PDB entry 7WFD | electron microscopy, 3.25 A resolution | chains AB and AG of the 16 polymer chains in the assembly

# Chain AB
Name: Photosystem I P700 chlorophyll a apoprotein A2
Organism: Arabidopsis thaliana
Notes: EC 1.97.1.12
Reference sequence: P56767 (PSAB_ARATH); residues 1-734 here = UniProt positions 1-734
Amino-acid sequence (734 residues; each row starts with the number of its first residue):
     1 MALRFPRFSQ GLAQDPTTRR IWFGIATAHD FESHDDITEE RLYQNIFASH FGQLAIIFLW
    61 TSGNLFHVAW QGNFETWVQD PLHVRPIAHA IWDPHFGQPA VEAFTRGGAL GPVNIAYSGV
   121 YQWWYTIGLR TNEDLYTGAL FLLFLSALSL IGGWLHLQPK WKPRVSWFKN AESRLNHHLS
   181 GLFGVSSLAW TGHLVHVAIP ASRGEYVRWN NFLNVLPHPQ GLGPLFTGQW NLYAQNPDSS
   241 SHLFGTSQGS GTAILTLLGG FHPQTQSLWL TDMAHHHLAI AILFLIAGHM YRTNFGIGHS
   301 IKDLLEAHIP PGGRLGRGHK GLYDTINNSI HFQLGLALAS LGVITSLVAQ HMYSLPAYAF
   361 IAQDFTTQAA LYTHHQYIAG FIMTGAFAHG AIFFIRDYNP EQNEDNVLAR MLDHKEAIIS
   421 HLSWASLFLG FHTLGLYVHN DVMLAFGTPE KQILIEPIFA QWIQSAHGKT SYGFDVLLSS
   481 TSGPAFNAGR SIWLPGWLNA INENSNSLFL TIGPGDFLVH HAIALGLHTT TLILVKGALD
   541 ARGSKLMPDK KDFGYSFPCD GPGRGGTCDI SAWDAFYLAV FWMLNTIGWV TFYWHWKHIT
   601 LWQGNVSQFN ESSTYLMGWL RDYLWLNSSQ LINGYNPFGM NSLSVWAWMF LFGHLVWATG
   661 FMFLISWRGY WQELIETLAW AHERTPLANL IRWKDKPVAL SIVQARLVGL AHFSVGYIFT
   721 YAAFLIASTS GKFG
Metal / ion sites: chlorophyll a Mg site 1 near Q53 (its only coordinating residue here); chlorophyll a Mg site 2 near D93 (its only coordinating residue here); 4Fe-4S cluster Fe: C559, C568 (shared with 2 residues of chain AA)
Ligand contacts:
  - beta-carotene (BCR), molecule 1: F5, I21, I25, I691
  - beta-carotene (BCR), molecule 2: L54, I57, F58, W60, G181, L182, V185, S186, L188
  - beta-carotene (BCR), molecule 3: T61, L65, W123, W124, I127, L129, G138, F141, L142, L145, W209, L213
  - beta-carotene (BCR), molecule 4: L188, L222, L225, F226, L278, I282, L285, H289, I297
  - beta-carotene (BCR), molecule 5: H331, F332, G335, L336, A339, V343, M383, A386, F387, G390, F393, F394, A538
  - beta-carotene (BCR), molecule 6: F387, M411, I418, V535, L539
  - beta-carotene (BCR), molecule 7: L434, G435, V438
  - beta-carotene (BCR), molecule 8: V645, W648, M649, F652, W671, L674, I675, L678, F719
  - beta-carotene (BCR), molecule 9: T685, P686, L687
  - chlorophyll a (CLA), molecule 1: F5, F8, G24, I25, A28, H29, F31, S49, G52, Q53, I56
  - chlorophyll a (CLA), molecule 2: T18, I21, W22, I675, L678, A679, H682, I691, R692, W693, K694, D695, P697, V698, L700
  - chlorophyll a (CLA), molecule 3: I21, W22, I25
  - chlorophyll a (CLA), molecule 4: W22, F652, L655, V656, T659, M662, F663, L700, V708, A711, H712, V715
  - chlorophyll a (CLA), molecule 5: I25, A26, T27, H29, D30, H331, L334, L338, F381, I382, T384, G385, A388, H389, I392, R396, Y555, W573, F576, L707, A711
  - chlorophyll a (CLA), molecule 6: H29, F31, Y43, I46, S49, H50, Q53, L54, I57, F168, R174, H178, L182, F183, I330, H331, Q333, L334, A337, L338, L341
  - chlorophyll a (CLA), molecule 7: H29, Q53, I56, I57, W60, L338, L341, I378, F381, I382
  - chlorophyll a (CLA), molecule 8: F47, F51, L148, I151, G152, L155, H156, W161, P163, W167
  - chlorophyll a (CLA), molecule 9: F47, H50, F51, L54, W123, W167, F168, N170, S173, R174, H177, H178, G181, L182, F183, I344, Y358
  - chlorophyll a (CLA), molecule 10: F51, L54, F58, I127, L129, D134, T137, G138, F141, F144, L145, L148, S149, S186, A189, W190, G192, H193, H196, V197, V207, R208, W209, F212
  - chlorophyll a (CLA), molecule 11: I56, W60, N64, H67, V68, A88, H89, N114, I115, A116, Y117, S118, V120, V645, W646, M649, F719
  - chlorophyll a (CLA), molecule 12: I57, F58, W60, T61, S118, G119, V120, W123, V185, S186, A189, L341, I344, T345, V348, M352, Y358, I361, L371, H374, H375, I378, I382
  - chlorophyll a (CLA), molecule 13: L59, W60, S62, G63, F66, H67, W70, Q71, H89, A90, I91, W92, L143
  - chlorophyll a (CLA), molecule 14: W60, N64, Y117, S118, V120, A370, L371, T373, H374, Y377, I378, F381, W646, M649, F652, V715, I718, F719, Y721, A722, L725, I726
  - chlorophyll a (CLA), molecule 15: H89, A90, I91, W92, D93, P94, H95, F96, F104, N114, S644, V645, W648
  - chlorophyll a (CLA), molecule 16: W123, T126, I127, L182, F183, S186, S187, W190, L194, L270, M273, H276, H277, I280, F284, I344, L347, V348, H351, M352, A357, Y358
  - chlorophyll a (CLA), molecule 17: W167, N170, S173, H177, T293, N294, F295
  - chlorophyll a (CLA), molecule 18: A171, R174, L175, H178, L179, F183, F284, I301, L305, Y323, I326, N327, L336, A337, S340, L341, I344
  - chlorophyll a (CLA), molecule 19: L175, L179, F183, L283, F284, I286, A287, M290, Y291, I301, L304
  - chlorophyll a (CLA), molecule 20: N176, H177, S180, G181, V185, L285, H289, M290, Y291, T293, F295, I297
  - chlorophyll a (CLA), molecule 21: L188, A189, T191, G192, V195, H196, F212, L213, V215, L216, P217, H218, G221, L222, L225, Y233, I254, L255, L278
  - chlorophyll a (CLA), molecule 22: L225, W230, N231, Y233, A234, L255, L257, H275, L278, A279, I282, I286, I492, W493
  - chlorophyll a (CLA), molecule 23: L257, G259, G260, L268, D272, M273, H275, H276, A279, I280, L283, H351, L355, W493, W497
  - chlorophyll a (CLA), molecule 24: I286, A287, H289, M290, I297, G298, H299
  - chlorophyll a (CLA), molecule 25: I286, M290, H299, D303, L304, A307, H308
  - chlorophyll a (CLA), molecule 26: L304, L305, H308, L315, H319, L322, I326, F332, V407, L408, M411
  - chlorophyll a (CLA), molecule 27: A307, H308, I309, P310, P311, R314, L315
  - chlorophyll a (CLA), molecule 28: R314, L315, G316, V407, R410, M411, D413, H414, A417, I418, H421
  - chlorophyll a (CLA), molecule 29: S340, V343, I344, L347, Q350, H351, Y353, S354, L355, L508, F509
  - chlorophyll a (CLA), molecule 30: V343, S346, L347, Q350, Q376, G380, M383, F387, L527, T530, T531, L534, M583, T586, I587
  - chlorophyll a (CLA), molecule 31: Q350, Y353, Y372, Q376, F459, A460, W462, I463, Q464, F509, L510, I512, H520, I523, L527, V590, Y593, W594, K597
  - chlorophyll a (CLA), molecule 32: Y377, T433, L434, Y437, V519, A522, L525, N585, W589, F592, L616, W619, L624, S628, I632, F650, G653, H654, W657, F713, Y717, T720, Y721, F724
  - chlorophyll a (CLA), molecule 33: A417, H421, W424
  - chlorophyll a (CLA), molecule 34: I418, H421, L422, W424, A425, A524, L527, H528, T531
  - chlorophyll a (CLA), molecule 35: S420, H421, S423, W424, L427, F431
  - chlorophyll a (CLA), molecule 36: S423, S426, L427, G430, F431, L434, L525, T529, L532, I533, L578, F581, W582
  - chlorophyll a (CLA), molecule 37: W424, L427, F428, F431, H432
  - chlorophyll a (CLA), molecule 38: W424, A425, F428, L429, I455, E456, P457, I458, F459, A460, I512, D516, F517, H520, H521, A524, H528
  - chlorophyll a (CLA), molecule 39: F431, H432, G435, L436, V438, H439, V442, M443, F446, K451, I453
  - chlorophyll a (CLA), molecule 40: L434, V438, D441, V442, L525, F581, W582, N585, W589, L616, L620, W657, F713, Y717
  - chlorophyll a (CLA), molecule 41: I458, F459, W462, F474
  - chlorophyll a (CLA), molecule 42: W462, I463, A466, H467, L477, L478, A485, W493, L494, W497, F509
  - chlorophyll a (CLA), molecule 43: L477, P484, A485, A488, G489, I492, W493
  - chlorophyll a (CLA), molecule 44: L620, L624, W625, W657
  - chlorophyll a (CLA), molecule 45: Y635, W648, L651, F652, H654, L655, W657, A658, F661
  - chlorophyll a (CLA), molecule 46: L655, A658, T659, F661, M662, I665, S666, Y670, W671, L674
  - chlorophyll a (CLA), molecule 47: L678, A681, H682, T685, A688, I691
  - chlorophyll a (CLA), molecule 48: W680, A681, R684, T685, P686
  - chlorophyll a (CLA), molecule 49: P686, L687, A688, L690, I691
  - dodecyl-alpha-D-maltoside (LMU): G473, F474, D475
  - phylloquinone (PQN): W22, I25, M662, F663, S666, W667, R668, W671, I675, V698, A699, L700, S701, A705
  - 4Fe-4S cluster (SF4): C559, G561, P562, C568, W667, I702, R706
UniProt features mapped onto this chain:
  - binding site ([4Fe-4S] cluster): C559, C568
  - binding site (chlorophyll a): H654, M662, Y670
  - binding site (phylloquinone): W671

# Chain AG
Name: Photosystem I reaction center subunit V, chloroplastic
Organism: Arabidopsis thaliana
Reference sequence: Q9S7N7 (PSAG_ARATH); residues 1-160 here = UniProt positions 1-160
Amino-acid sequence (160 residues; each row starts with the number of its first residue):
     1 MATSASALLS PTTFSTAISH KNPNSISFHG LRPLRLGGSS SALPKLSTTG RKSSSAVVRA
    61 ELSPSIVISL STGLSLFLGR FVFFNFQREN VAKQGLPEQN GKTHFEAGDD RAKEYVSLLK
   121 SNDPIGFNIV DVLAWGSIGH IVAYYILATS SNGYDPSFFG
Unresolved in the structure: 1-61, 160
Metal / ion sites: chlorophyll a Mg near D123 (its only coordinating residue here)
Ligand contacts:
  - beta-carotene (BCR), molecule 1: T72, L76, V132, L133, G136, S137, H140, I141, Y144
  - beta-carotene (BCR), molecule 2: Q87, A134, W135, S137, I138, I141
  - chlorophyll a (CLA), molecule 1: P64, S65, I68, S69, H140, Y144
  - chlorophyll a (CLA), molecule 2: L76, R80, F81, S121, N122, D123, P124, F127, N128, I129, V132
  - chlorophyll a (CLA), molecule 3: F83, F86, Q87, N90, V91, Q94, W135
  - chlorophyll a (CLA), molecule 4: F86, K93, Q94, I138, V142, Y145
  - chlorophyll a (CLA), molecule 5: D109, R111, Y115
  - chlorophyll a (CLA), molecule 6: L118, I129, V130, L133, A134, S137
  - chlorophyll a (CLA), molecule 7: I141, Y145, A148, T149, N152
  - chlorophyll a (CLA), molecule 8: Y145, T149, N152, Y154, P156, F158

# Interface between chain AB and chain AG
Pairs across the interface (69):
  R164(AB) with D109(AG); D110(AG), salt bridge
  S166(AB) with Q99(AG); A107(AG); G108(AG); D109(AG), hydrogen bond (side chain-backbone)
  W167(AB) with D109(AG); R111(AG)
  K169(AB) with Q99(AG); N100(AG); H104(AG)
  N170(AB) with H104(AG), hydrogen bond; A112(AG)
  A171(AB) with H104(AG)
  E172(AB) with P97(AG); H104(AG), salt bridge
  L225(AB) with Y144(AG)
  F226(AB) with Y144(AG), hydrogen bond (backbone-side chain)
  T227(AB) with P64(AG)
  G228(AB) with L147(AG); A148(AG); S151(AG)
  Q229(AB) with S151(AG), hydrogen bond
  W230(AB) with Y144(AG), hydrophobic; A148(AG), hydrophobic
  N231(AB) with S151(AG), hydrogen bond (side chain-backbone)
  R292(AB) with V91(AG); G95(AG), hydrogen bond (side chain-backbone); L96(AG); P97(AG); E114(AG), salt bridge
  N294(AB) with R111(AG), hydrogen bond (side chain-backbone); A112(AG); K113(AG); E114(AG); Y115(AG), hydrogen bond (backbone-backbone)
  F295(AB) with Y115(AG), hydrophobic; L119(AG); V130(AG)
  G296(AB) with R88(AG); V91(AG); E114(AG)
  I297(AB) with Q87(AG); V130(AG), hydrophobic; D131(AG)
  H299(AB) with Q94(AG)
  S300(AB) with Q94(AG), hydrogen bond (backbone-side chain); L96(AG); P97(AG)
  K302(AB) with E98(AG)
  D303(AB) with K93(AG); Q94(AG)
  L304(AB) with Q94(AG)
  Y323(AB) with E98(AG); H104(AG)
  D324(AB) with N100(AG)
  N327(AB) with Q99(AG)
  N328(AB) with N100(AG), hydrogen bond
  N487(AB) with D155(AG); P156(AG); S157(AG), hydrogen bond (backbone-side chain); F158(AG), hydrogen bond (side chain-backbone)
  A488(AB) with Y154(AG), hydrogen bond (backbone-side chain); P156(AG), hydrogen bond (backbone-backbone); F158(AG), hydrophobic
  R490(AB) with S157(AG)
  S491(AB) with Y154(AG); D155(AG), hydrogen bond (side chain-backbone)
  I492(AB) with Y154(AG), hydrophobic
Other interface residues (no listed pair), chain AB (36 interface residues in all): I286, T293, P484
Other interface residues (no listed pair), chain AG (39 interface residues in all): G101, L118, A134, I141, N152

# Overview
36 residues of chain AB and 39 residues of chain AG are in contact; the contacts include 15 hydrogen bonds and
3 salt bridges. Among the polar pairs are R164(AB)-D110(AG), E172(AB)-H104(AG) and R292(AB)-E114(AG).
Here chain AB is Photosystem I P700 chlorophyll a apoprotein A2 and chain AG is Photosystem I reaction center
subunit V, chloroplastic, both from Arabidopsis thaliana. Entry 7WFD (Left PSI in the cyclic electron
transport supercomplex NDH-PSI from Arabidopsis) was determined by electron microscopy, deposited together
with 7WFE and 7WFG.
